Entry 7PT2 (X-ray diffraction, 1.76 A resolution); this record covers chains A and B.

Chain A (and B):
Protein: 2-hydroxyacyl-CoA lyase
From: Actinomycetospora chiangmaiensis DSM 45062
Notes: EC 4.2.1.17; chain B of this document is another copy of the same molecule, construct and numbering; everything in this record applies to it too
Sequence (612 residues; row label = number of the first residue in the row; numbers below 1 keep their minus sign (Met-10 is residue -10)):
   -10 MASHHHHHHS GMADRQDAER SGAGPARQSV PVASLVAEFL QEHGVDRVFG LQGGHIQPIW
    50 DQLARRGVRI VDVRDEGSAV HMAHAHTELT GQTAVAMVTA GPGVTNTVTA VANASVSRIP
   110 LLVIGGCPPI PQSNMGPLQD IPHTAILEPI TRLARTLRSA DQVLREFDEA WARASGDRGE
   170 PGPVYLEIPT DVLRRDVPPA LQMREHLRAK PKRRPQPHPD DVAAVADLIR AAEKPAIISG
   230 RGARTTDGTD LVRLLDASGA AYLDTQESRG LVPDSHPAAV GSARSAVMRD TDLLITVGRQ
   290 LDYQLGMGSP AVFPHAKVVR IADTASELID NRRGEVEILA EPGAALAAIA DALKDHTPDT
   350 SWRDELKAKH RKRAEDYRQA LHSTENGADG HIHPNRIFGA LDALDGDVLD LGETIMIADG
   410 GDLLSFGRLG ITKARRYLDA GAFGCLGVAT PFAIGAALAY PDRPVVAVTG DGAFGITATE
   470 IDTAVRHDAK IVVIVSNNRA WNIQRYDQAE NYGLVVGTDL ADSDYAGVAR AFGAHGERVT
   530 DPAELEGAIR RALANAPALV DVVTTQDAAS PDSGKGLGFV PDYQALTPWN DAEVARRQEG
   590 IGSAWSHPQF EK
Disordered / not traced: -10 to 14, 589-601 (chain B: -10 to 15, 588-601)

How chain A and chain B interact:
Pairs across the interface - 159 pairs, chain A then chain B:
  Leu40(A) with Trp490(B), hydrophobic
  Gln41(A) with Gln493(B), hydrogen bond; Gln497(B); Thr507(B)
  Gly42(A) with Gln493(B)
  Gly43(A) with Gln493(B); Gly567(B); Val569(B)
  His44(A) with Val569(B)
  Gln46(A) with Gln497(B), hydrogen bond; Tyr501(B)
  Trp49(A) with Gln497(B); Val505(B), hydrogen bond (side chain-backbone); Gly506(B)
  Asp50(A) with Tyr501(B); Leu503(B)
  Ala53(A) with Val505(B), hydrophobic
  Arg54(A) with Tyr501(B), hydrogen bond (side chain-backbone); Leu503(B)
  Asp61(A) with Gly506(B); Asp508(B)
  Val62(A) with Trp490(B)
  Arg63(A) with Asp460(B), hydrogen bond (side chain-backbone); Gly464(B); Ile465(B); Leu509(B); Tyr514(B), hydrogen bond
  Asp64(A) with Ile465(B)
  Gly90(A) with Phe432(B)
  Pro91(A) with Thr98(B); Phe432(B); Gly433(B)
  Thr94(A) with Thr98(B), hydrogen bond; Phe432(B)
  Asn95(A) with Thr98(B), hydrogen bond
  Val97(A) with Thr94(B); Val97(B), hydrophobic
  Thr98(A) with Pro91(B); Thr94(B), hydrogen bond; Asn95(B), hydrogen bond
  Val105(A) with Ile130(B), hydrophobic
  Pro118(A) with Val569(B); Pro570(B); Asp571(B)
  Pro120(A) with Asp571(B); Tyr572(B), hydrophobic
  Gln121(A) with Met296(B); Pro570(B), hydrogen bond (side chain-backbone); Asp571(B), hydrogen bond (side chain-backbone); Tyr572(B); Gln573(B)
  Met124(A) with Asp291(B); Met296(B); Asn320(B), hydrogen bond (backbone-side chain)
  Gly125(A) with Asp291(B); Tyr292(B), hydrogen bond (backbone-backbone)
  Pro126(A) with Tyr292(B); Met296(B), hydrophobic
  Leu127(A) with Tyr292(B); Ala431(B)
  Gln128(A) with Phe432(B), hydrogen bond (side chain-backbone); Gly433(B)
  Ile130(A) with Val105(B), hydrophobic; Phe432(B), hydrophobic
  Pro131(A) with Pro138(B), hydrophobic
  Ala134(A) with Pro138(B), hydrophobic
  Ile135(A) with Ile135(B); Pro138(B); Ile139(B), hydrophobic
  Pro138(A) with Pro131(B), hydrophobic; Ala134(B), hydrophobic; Ile135(B)
  Ile139(A) with Ile135(B), hydrophobic
  Thr179(A) with Val569(B)
  Asp180(A) with Asp571(B)
  Arg183(A) with Phe568(B), hydrogen bond (side chain-backbone); Val569(B), hydrogen bond (side chain-backbone)
  Asp291(A) with Met124(B); Gly125(B)
  Tyr292(A) with Gly125(B), hydrogen bond (backbone-backbone); Pro126(B); Leu127(B)
  Met296(A) with Gln121(B); Met124(B); Pro126(B), hydrophobic
  Asn320(A) with Met124(B), hydrogen bond (side chain-backbone)
  Ala431(A) with Leu127(B)
  Phe432(A) with Gly90(B); Pro91(B); Thr94(B); Gln128(B), hydrogen bond (backbone-side chain); Ile130(B), hydrophobic
  Gly433(A) with Pro91(B); Gln128(B)
  Asp460(A) with Arg63(B), hydrogen bond (backbone-side chain)
  Gly464(A) with Arg63(B); Thr468(B), hydrogen bond (backbone-side chain)
  Ile465(A) with Arg63(B); Asp64(B)
  Thr468(A) with Gly464(B), hydrogen bond (side chain-backbone)
  Asp471(A) with Ser512(B)
  Arg475(A) with Asp508(B); Leu509(B); Ala510(B)
  Trp490(A) with Leu40(B), hydrophobic; Val62(B)
  Gln493(A) with Gln41(B), hydrogen bond; Gly42(B); Gly43(B)
  Gln497(A) with Gln41(B); Gln46(B), hydrogen bond; Trp49(B)
  Tyr501(A) with Gln46(B); Asp50(B); Arg54(B), hydrogen bond (backbone-side chain); Arg183(B)
  Leu503(A) with Asp50(B); Ala53(B), hydrophobic; Arg54(B)
  Val505(A) with Trp49(B), hydrogen bond (backbone-side chain); Ala53(B), hydrophobic
  Gly506(A) with Trp49(B); Asp61(B)
  Thr507(A) with Gln41(B)
  Asp508(A) with Asp61(B); Arg475(B)
  Leu509(A) with Arg63(B); Arg475(B)
  Ala510(A) with Arg475(B)
  Ser512(A) with Asp471(B); Ala520(B); Phe521(B)
  Asp513(A) with Ala520(B), hydrogen bond (backbone-backbone)
  Tyr514(A) with Arg63(B), hydrogen bond; Phe521(B), hydrophobic
  Val517(A) with Ala520(B), hydrophobic; Phe521(B), hydrophobic
  Ala520(A) with Ser512(B); Asp513(B), hydrogen bond (backbone-backbone); Val517(B), hydrophobic
  Phe521(A) with Ser512(B); Tyr514(B), hydrophobic; Val517(B), hydrophobic
  Gly567(A) with Gly43(B)
  Phe568(A) with Arg183(B), hydrogen bond (backbone-side chain)
  Val569(A) with Gly43(B); His44(B); Pro118(B); Thr179(B); Arg183(B), hydrogen bond (backbone-side chain)
  Pro570(A) with Pro118(B); Gln121(B), hydrogen bond (backbone-side chain)
  Asp571(A) with Pro118(B); Pro120(B); Gln121(B), hydrogen bond (backbone-side chain); Asp180(B)
  Tyr572(A) with Pro120(B), hydrophobic; Gln121(B)
  Gln573(A) with Gln121(B)
Also at the interface, not in a pair above, chain A (86 interface residues in all): Pro47, Ile59, Ala101, Leu290, Cys434, Gly461, Ala467, Asp496, Gly516, Leu566, Ala574
Also at the interface, not in a pair above, chain B (85 interface residues in all): Pro47, Ile59, Ala101, Cys434, Gly461, Ala467, Asp496, Gly516, Leu566, Ala574
The authors on this interface:
  - pairs named by the authors: Gln493(A)-Gln41(B)

In short:
86 residues of chain A face 85 of chain B across their interface, with 34 hydrogen bonds. Polar pairs include
Gln41(A)-Gln493(B), Gln46(A)-Gln497(B) and Trp49(A)-Val505(B). The paper describes a contact between Gln493(A)
and Gln41(B).
Chain A and chain B are both 2-hydroxyacyl-CoA lyase (Actinomycetospora chiangmaiensis DSM 45062); the
structure, Actinobacterial 2-hydroxyacyl-CoA lyase (AcHACL) mutant E493Q structure in complex with substrate
2-HIB-CoA and inactive cofactor 3-deaza-ThDP, was determined by X-ray diffraction, deposited together with
7PT1, 7PT3 and 7PT4.
